Entry 4FIM (X-ray diffraction, 1.80 A resolution); this record covers chains A and B.

== Chain A ==
Name: Lactotransferrin
Source organism: Bos taurus
Notes: EC 3.4.21.-; fragment: C-lobe
Reference sequence: P24627 (TRFL_BOVIN); residues 342-676 here correspond to UniProt positions 361-695 (UniProt number = residue number + 19)
Sequence (335 residues; numbered 342 to 676; the number before each row is that of its first residue):
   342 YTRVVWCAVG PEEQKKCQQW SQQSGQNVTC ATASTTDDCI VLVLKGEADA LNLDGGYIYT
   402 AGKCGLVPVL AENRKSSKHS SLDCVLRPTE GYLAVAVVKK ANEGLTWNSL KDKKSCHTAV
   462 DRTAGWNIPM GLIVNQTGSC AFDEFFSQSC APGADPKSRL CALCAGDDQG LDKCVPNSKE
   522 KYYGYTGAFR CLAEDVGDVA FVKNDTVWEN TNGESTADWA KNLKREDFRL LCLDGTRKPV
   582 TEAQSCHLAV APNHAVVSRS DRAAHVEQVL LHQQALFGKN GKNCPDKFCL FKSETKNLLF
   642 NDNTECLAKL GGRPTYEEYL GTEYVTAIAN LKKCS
Disulfide bonds: C348-C380, C358-C371, C425-C647, C457-C532, C481-C675, C491-C505, C502-C515, C573-C587, C625-C630
Covalently attached groups: N-acetylglucosamine (NAG) linked to N368, N476, N545
Ion coordination: Fe ion: D395, Y433, Y526, H595 (together with carbonate ion); Zn2+ site 1 near H588 (its only coordinating residue here); Zn2+ site 2 near E659 (its only coordinating residue here)
Small-molecule neighbours:
  - celecoxib (CEL; 4-[5-(4-methylphenyl)-3-(trifluoromethyl)-1H-pyrazol-1-yl]benzenesulfonamide): T430, E431, G432, V591, P593, G652, P655, E659, Y660, L661, G662, T663, E664, Y665
  - carbonate ion (CO3): D395, Y433, T459, R463, T464, A465, G466, Y526, H595

== Chain B ==
Name: C-terminal peptide from Lactotransferrin
Source organism: Bos taurus
Reference sequence: P24627 (TRFL_BOVIN); residues 681-686 here correspond to UniProt positions 700-705 (UniProt number = residue number + 19)
Sequence (6 residues; row label = number of the first residue in the row):
   681 LEACAF

== Chain A / chain B interface ==
Disulfides between the chains: C405(A)-C684(B)
Contacting residue pairs (11; chain A residue first):
  D378(A) with F686(B)
  I381(A) with F686(B), hydrophobic
  V382(A) with F686(B), hydrophobic
  Y400(A) with L681(B)
  T401(A) with F686(B)
  K404(A) with L681(B), hydrogen bond (side chain-backbone); E682(B); C684(B)
  C405(A) with C684(B), disulfide; A685(B); F686(B), hydrophobic
Also at the interface, not in a pair above, chain A (10 interface residues in all): L385, A670, K674
Also at the interface, not in a pair above, chain B (6 interface residues in all): A683

== Overview ==
10 residues of chain A and 6 residues of chain B are in contact; the contacts include 1 disulfide bond and 1
hydrogen bond. Its one hydrogen-bonded contact is K404(A)-L681(B). Ligands of chain A: carbonate ion and
celecoxib.
Here chain A is Lactotransferrin and chain B is C-terminal peptide from Lactotransferrin, both from Bos
taurus. Entry 4FIM (Crystal Structure of C-lobe of Bovine lactoferrin Complexed with celecoxib acid at 1.80 A
Resolution) was determined by X-ray diffraction.
